PDB entry 7YE3 | X-ray diffraction, 2.55 A resolution | chains A and B of the 6 polymer chains in the assembly

Chain A (and B):
Name: 4-deoxy-L-threo-5-hexosulose-uronate ketol-isomerase
Source organism: Lacticaseibacillus rhamnosus
Notes: EC 5.3.1.17; chain B of this document is another copy of the same molecule, construct and numbering; everything in this record applies to it too
UniProt: C2JUP1 (C2JUP1_LACRH); residue numbers follow UniProt; this construct covers 1-281
Amino-acid sequence (289 residues; each row starts with the number of its first residue):
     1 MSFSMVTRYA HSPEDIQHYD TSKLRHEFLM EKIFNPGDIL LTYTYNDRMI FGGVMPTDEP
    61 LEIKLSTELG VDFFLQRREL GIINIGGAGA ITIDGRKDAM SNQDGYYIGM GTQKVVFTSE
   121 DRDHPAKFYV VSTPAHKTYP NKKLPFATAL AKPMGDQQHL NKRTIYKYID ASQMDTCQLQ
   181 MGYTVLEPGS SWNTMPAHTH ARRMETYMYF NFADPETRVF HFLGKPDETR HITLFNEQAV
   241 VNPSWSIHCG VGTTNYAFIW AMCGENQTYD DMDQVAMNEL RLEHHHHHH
Not modelled in the structure: 1, 276-277, 280-289 (chain B: 1, 281-289)
Differences from the reference sequence: expression tag (282-289)
Metal / ion sites: Zn2+: His198, His200, Glu205, His248
What the authors report for this chain:
  - Zn2+ coordination: His198, His200, Glu205, His248
  - binding site for 2-(N-morpholino)-ethanesulfonic acid: Arg163, Ile165, Thr184, Thr194, Glu205, Tyr207, Trp260, Met262
  - conformationally variable residues (order/disorder transition): Thr194 to Arg203
  - mutagenesis - R163A, I165A, T184A, T194A, H200A, R203A, Y207F, M262A, Y269F: decreased catalytic activity
  - catalytic residues: Arg163, Thr184

How chain A and chain B interact:
Residue-residue contacts - 76 pairs, chain A then chain B:
  Tyr9(A) with Ser12(B); Pro13(B); Trp245(B)
  Ala10(A) with Ala10(B), hydrophobic; His11(B); Ser12(B), hydrogen bond (backbone-backbone); Asp15(B)
  His11(A) with Ala10(B); Ser12(B); Asp15(B), salt bridge
  Ser12(A) with Tyr9(B); Ala10(B), hydrogen bond (backbone-backbone); His11(B)
  Pro13(A) with Tyr9(B)
  Glu14(A) with Lys23(B), salt bridge
  Asp15(A) with Ala10(B); His11(B), salt bridge; Asp15(B); Tyr19(B), hydrogen bond
  Tyr19(A) with Asp15(B), hydrogen bond
  Lys23(A) with Glu14(B), salt bridge
  Tyr43(A) with Glu265(B), hydrogen bond
  Tyr45(A) with Ala201(B), hydrogen bond (side chain-backbone); Ser244(B)
  Asp47(A) with Arg48(B), salt bridge
  Arg48(A) with Asp47(B), salt bridge; Ala201(B), hydrogen bond (side chain-backbone); Arg202(B); Arg203(B); Ser244(B), hydrogen bond; Glu265(B)
  Glu68(A) with Arg202(B), hydrogen bond (backbone-side chain)
  Leu69(A) with Arg202(B); Glu265(B); Asn266(B), hydrogen bond (backbone-side chain)
  Gly70(A) with Asn266(B); Thr268(B), hydrogen bond (backbone-side chain); Asp271(B)
  Arg77(A) with Cys177(B), hydrogen bond (side chain-backbone); Glu265(B), hydrogen bond (side chain-backbone); Asn266(B); Gln267(B), hydrogen bond
  Arg78(A) with Glu265(B), salt bridge
  Pro134(A) with His136(B)
  Ala135(A) with His136(B)
  His136(A) with Pro134(B); Ala135(B); His136(B), hydrogen bond (backbone-side chain); Lys137(B); Cys177(B); Gln178(B)
  Lys137(A) with His136(B)
  Cys177(A) with Arg77(B), hydrogen bond (backbone-side chain); His136(B)
  Gln178(A) with His136(B)
  Ala201(A) with Tyr45(B), hydrogen bond (backbone-side chain); Arg48(B), hydrogen bond (backbone-side chain)
  Arg202(A) with Arg48(B); Glu68(B), hydrogen bond (side chain-backbone); Leu69(B)
  Arg203(A) with Arg48(B)
  Ser244(A) with Tyr45(B); Arg48(B), hydrogen bond
  Trp245(A) with Tyr9(B)
  Glu265(A) with Tyr43(B), hydrogen bond; Leu69(B); Arg77(B), hydrogen bond (backbone-side chain); Arg78(B), salt bridge
  Asn266(A) with Leu69(B), hydrogen bond (side chain-backbone); Gly70(B); Val71(B); Arg77(B)
  Gln267(A) with Arg77(B), hydrogen bond
  Thr268(A) with Gly70(B), hydrogen bond (side chain-backbone)
  Asp271(A) with Thr67(B); Gly70(B)
Also at the interface, not in a pair above, chain A (38 interface residues in all): Thr67, Thr176, Met204, Gly264
Also at the interface, not in a pair above, chain B (40 interface residues in all): Tyr139, Thr176, Met204, Gly264

Summary:
Chain A and chain B form an interface of 38 and 40 residues respectively; the contacts include 25 hydrogen
bonds and 8 salt bridges. Polar pairs include His11(A)-Asp15(B), Glu14(A)-Lys23(B) and Asp47(A)-Arg48(B). The
paper reports catalytic residues Arg163(A) and Thr184(A); R163A, I165A and T184A of chain A, among others,
reduce catalytic activity; 9 substitutions were tested in all.
Both chains are 4-deoxy-L-threo-5-hexosulose-uronate ketol-isomerase (Lacticaseibacillus rhamnosus). Entry
7YE3 (Crystal structure of Lactobacillus rhamnosus 4-deoxy-L-threo-5-hexosulose-uronate ketol-isomerase KduI
complexed with MES) was determined by X-ray diffraction together with 7YRS, 7VGK and 7E4S from the same study.
